3MKA - chains A and B of the 28 polymer chains in the assembly; structure by X-ray diffraction, 2.51 A resolution.

== Chain A (and B) ==
Protein: Proteasome subunit alpha
Organism: Mycobacterium tuberculosis
Notes: EC 3.4.25.1; fragment: 20S proteasome alpha-subunit; chain B of this document is another copy of the same molecule, construct and numbering; everything in this record applies to it too
Reference sequence: O33244 (PSA_MYCTU); residue numbers follow UniProt; this construct covers 1-248
Sequence (248 residues; each row starts with the number of its first residue):
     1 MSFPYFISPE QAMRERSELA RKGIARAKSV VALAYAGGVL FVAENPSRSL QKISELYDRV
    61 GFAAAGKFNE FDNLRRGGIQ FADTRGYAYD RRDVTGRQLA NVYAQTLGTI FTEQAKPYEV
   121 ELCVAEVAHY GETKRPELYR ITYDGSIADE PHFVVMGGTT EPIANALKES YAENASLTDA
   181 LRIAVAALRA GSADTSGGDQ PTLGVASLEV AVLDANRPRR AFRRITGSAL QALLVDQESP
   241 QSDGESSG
Disordered / not traced: 1-3, 193-202, 236-248 (chain B: 1-4, 193-203, 236-248)
From the paper describing this entry:
  - self-association interface (contacts with another copy of this molecule); pairs are residue here / residue on that copy: F6-F6 (hydrophobic contact), Y5, F6, I7
  - mutagenesis - M1DEL/S2DEL/F3DEL/P4DEL/Y5DEL/F6DEL/I7DEL/S8DEL: increased catalytic activity (citing earlier work)

== How chain A and chain B interact ==
Residue-residue contacts - 42 pairs, chain A then chain B:
  P4(A) - Q11(B)
  P4(A) - E15(B)
  Y5(A) - Q11(B)
  F6(A) - Y5(B)  hydrophobic
  F6(A) - F6(B)
  F6(A) - I7(B)  hydrophobic
  I7(A) - Y5(B)
  I7(A) - F6(B)  hydrogen bond (backbone-backbone)
  E15(A) - I7(B)
  E15(A) - S8(B)
  E15(A) - P9(B)
  R16(A) - P9(B)
  E18(A) - E10(B)
  L19(A) - P9(B)  hydrophobic
  L19(A) - E10(B)
  K22(A) - E10(B)  salt bridge
  S47(A) - D149(B)  hydrogen bond
  R48(A) - E137(B)
  R48(A) - D149(B)  hydrogen bond (backbone-side chain)
  S49(A) - R97(B)  hydrogen bond (backbone-side chain)
  S49(A) - E137(B)
  S49(A) - Y139(B)  hydrogen bond
  S49(A) - D149(B)
  Q51(A) - R97(B)
  K67(A) - D144(B)  salt bridge
  K67(A) - G145(B)
  K67(A) - S146(B)
  F68(A) - R97(B)
  F68(A) - N101(B)
  F68(A) - I147(B)  hydrophobic
  N69(A) - A104(B)
  N69(A) - Q105(B)
  N69(A) - G108(B)
  N69(A) - G145(B)
  D72(A) - N101(B)  hydrogen bond
  D72(A) - Q105(B)
  N73(A) - Q105(B)
  R76(A) - N101(B)
  A115(A) - T112(B)
  A115(A) - E113(B)
  K116(A) - M13(B)
  K116(A) - T112(B)
Interface residues without a listed pair, chain A (26 interface residues in all): S8, P9, A12, L50, Q114
Interface residues without a listed pair, chain B (25 interface residues in all): R135, P136
Interface features reported in the paper:
  - interface residues, chain A: Y5(A), F6(A), I7(A)

== In short ==
26 residues of chain A face 25 of chain B across their interface, with 6 hydrogen bonds and 2 salt bridges.
Among the polar pairs are K22(A)-E10(B), K67(A)-D144(B) and S47(A)-D149(B). The paper reports that
M1DEL/S2DEL/F3DEL/P4DEL/Y5DEL/F6DEL/I7DEL/S8DEL of chain A increase catalytic activity; interface residues
Y5(A), F6(A) and I7(A).
Chain A and chain B are both Proteasome subunit alpha (Mycobacterium tuberculosis); the structure, Crystal
Structure of Mycobacterium Tuberculosis Proteasome with propetide and an T1A mutation at beta-subunit, was
determined by X-ray diffraction, deposited together with 3MFE and 3MI0.
